PDB entry 5G22 | X-ray diffraction, 2.32 A resolution | chain A

[Chain A]
Protein: Glycylpeptide N-tetradecanoyltransferase
Organism: Plasmodium vivax
Notes: EC 2.3.1.97
UniProt: A5K1A2 (A5K1A2_PLAVS); numbering as in UniProt (aligned over 26-410)
Amino-acid sequence (385 residues; numbered 26 to 410; the number before each row is that of its first residue):
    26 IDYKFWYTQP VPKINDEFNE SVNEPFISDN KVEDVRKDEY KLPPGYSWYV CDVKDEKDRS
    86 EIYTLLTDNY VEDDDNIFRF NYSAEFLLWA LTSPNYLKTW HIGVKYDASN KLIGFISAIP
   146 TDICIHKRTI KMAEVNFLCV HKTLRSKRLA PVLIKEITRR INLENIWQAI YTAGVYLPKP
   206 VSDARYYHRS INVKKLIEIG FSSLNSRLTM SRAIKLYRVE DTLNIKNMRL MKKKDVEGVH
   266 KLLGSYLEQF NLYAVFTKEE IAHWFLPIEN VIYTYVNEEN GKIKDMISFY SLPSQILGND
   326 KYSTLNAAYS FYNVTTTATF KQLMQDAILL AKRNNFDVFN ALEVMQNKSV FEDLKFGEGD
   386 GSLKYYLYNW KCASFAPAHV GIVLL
Bound ions: Mg2+ near L169 (its only coordinating residue here)
Ligand contacts:
  - 2-oxopentadecyl-CoA (NHW): Y28, K29, F30, W31, N94, Y95, V96, V160, N161, F162, L163, C164, V165, L169, R170, S171, K172, R173, L174, A175, P176, I179, I182, T183, I186, N187, I191, W192, Q193, A194, Y196, T197, A198, V200, L202, Y393
  - YN4 (ethyl 4-[(2-cyanoethyl)sulfanyl]-6-{[6-(piperazin-1-yl)): V96, E97, D98, F103, F105, Y107, T197, A198, G199, Y211, H213, L221, F226, S319, L330, A332, Y334, V363, N365, L388, L410
Reported in the primary citation:
  - binding site for YN4: T197, Y211

[Summary]
Bound to chain A: 2-oxopentadecyl-CoA and compound YN4. From the paper: a binding site for YN4 at T197 and
Y211.
Chain A is Glycylpeptide N-tetradecanoyltransferase (Plasmodium vivax); the structure, Plasmodium vivax
N-myristoyltransferase in complex with a quinoline inhibitor (compound 26), was determined by X-ray
diffraction together with 5G1Z, 5G20 and 5G21 from the same study.
